7JK4 - chains C and F of the 9 polymer chains in the assembly; structure by electron microscopy, 3.40 A resolution.

== Chain C ==
Molecule: Origin recognition complex subunit 3
From: Drosophila melanogaster
Reference sequence: Q7K2L1 (Q7K2L1_DROME); numbering as in UniProt (aligned over 1-721)
Sequence (721 residues; row label = number of the first residue in the row):
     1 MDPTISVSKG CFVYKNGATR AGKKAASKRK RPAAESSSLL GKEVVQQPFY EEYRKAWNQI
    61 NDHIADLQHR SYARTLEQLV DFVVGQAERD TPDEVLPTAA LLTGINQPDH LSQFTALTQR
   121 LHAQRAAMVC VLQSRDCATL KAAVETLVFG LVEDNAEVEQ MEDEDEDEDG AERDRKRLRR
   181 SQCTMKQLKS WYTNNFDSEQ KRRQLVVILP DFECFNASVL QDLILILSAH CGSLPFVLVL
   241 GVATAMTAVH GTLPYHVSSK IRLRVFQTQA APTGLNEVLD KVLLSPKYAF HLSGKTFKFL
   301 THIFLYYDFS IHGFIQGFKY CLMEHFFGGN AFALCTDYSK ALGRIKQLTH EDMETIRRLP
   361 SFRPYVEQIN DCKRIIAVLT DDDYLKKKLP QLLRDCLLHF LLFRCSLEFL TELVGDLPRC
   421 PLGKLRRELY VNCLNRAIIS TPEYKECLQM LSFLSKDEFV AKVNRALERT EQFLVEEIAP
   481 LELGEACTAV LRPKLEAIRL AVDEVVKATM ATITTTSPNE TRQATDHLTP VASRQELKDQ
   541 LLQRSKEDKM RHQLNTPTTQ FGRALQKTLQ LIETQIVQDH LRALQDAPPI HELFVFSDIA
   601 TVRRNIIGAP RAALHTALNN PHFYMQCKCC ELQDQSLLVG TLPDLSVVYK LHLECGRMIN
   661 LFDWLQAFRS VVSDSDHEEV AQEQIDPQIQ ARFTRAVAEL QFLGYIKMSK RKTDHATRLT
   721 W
Not modelled in the structure: 21-37, 90-93, 160-176, 200-201, 370-371, 509-561, 673-686
From the paper describing this entry:
  - mutagenesis - K141A (3-fold): decreased binding to DNA

== Chain F ==
Molecule: Origin recognition complex subunit 6
From: Drosophila melanogaster
Reference sequence: Q9Y1B2 (ORC6_DROME); residues 1-257 here = UniProt positions 1-257
Sequence (257 residues; each row starts with the number of its first residue):
     1 MTTLIEQLIT KMGLREEPNV LEKTTELVRL LELRSTNVPL QINEYGKIVL CADLASCMIG
    61 IAFDKEQALK LSGLRKSQYL NNKRMFEKLL DLNKLASVND ICVQLGLNEV ARKAEELMTL
   121 FKGVAATEDM GTDTSHPQYA TMAVFQACRL LKKKVSKSKL MPFSNLRPSQ FQLLEQQWER
   181 MIAKHHKESK VPSSTDMEGK LKENQNENIK GHEAKKAHKP PPEDYEIWKA RMLAKAQAKL
   241 KELEASQSHM DSQLLEA
Not modelled in the structure: 1-222, 240-257

== How chain C and chain F interact ==
Contacting residue pairs - 13 pairs, chain C then chain F:
  E354(C) - Y225(F)  hydrogen bond
  R357(C) - Y225(F)
  R358(C) - Y225(F)
  R363(C) - E223(F)
  R363(C) - Y225(F)
  R363(C) - W228(F)
  V366(C) - W228(F)  hydrophobic
  V366(C) - M232(F)  hydrophobic
  C372(C) - A236(F)
  I375(C) - M232(F)  hydrophobic
  I375(C) - A236(F)  hydrophobic
  I376(C) - A236(F)  hydrophobic
  L379(C) - K229(F)
Other interface residues (no listed pair), chain C (10 interface residues in all): T380
Other interface residues (no listed pair), chain F (8 interface residues in all): L233, K239

== In short ==
The interface between chain C and chain F involves 10 residues on one side and 8 on the other, with 1 hydrogen
bond. Its one hydrogen-bonded contact is E354(C)-Y225(F). From the paper: K141A of chain C reduces binding to
DNA.
Chain C is Origin recognition complex subunit 3 and chain F is Origin recognition complex subunit 6, both from
Drosophila melanogaster; the structure, Structure of Drosophila ORC bound to AT-rich DNA and Cdc6, was
determined by electron microscopy (same publication as 7JGR, 7JGS, 7JK2, 7JK3, 7JK5 and 7JK6).
